4NUZ - chain A; structure by X-ray diffraction, 1.91 A resolution.

# Chain A
Name: Endo-beta-N-acetylglucosaminidase F2
Organism: Streptococcus pyogenes serotype M1
Notes: EC 3.2.1.96
UniProtKB: Q48WW7 (Q48WW7_STRP1); residue numbers follow UniProt; this construct covers 98-995
Chain sequence (899 residues; numbered 98 to 996; the number before each row is that of its first residue):
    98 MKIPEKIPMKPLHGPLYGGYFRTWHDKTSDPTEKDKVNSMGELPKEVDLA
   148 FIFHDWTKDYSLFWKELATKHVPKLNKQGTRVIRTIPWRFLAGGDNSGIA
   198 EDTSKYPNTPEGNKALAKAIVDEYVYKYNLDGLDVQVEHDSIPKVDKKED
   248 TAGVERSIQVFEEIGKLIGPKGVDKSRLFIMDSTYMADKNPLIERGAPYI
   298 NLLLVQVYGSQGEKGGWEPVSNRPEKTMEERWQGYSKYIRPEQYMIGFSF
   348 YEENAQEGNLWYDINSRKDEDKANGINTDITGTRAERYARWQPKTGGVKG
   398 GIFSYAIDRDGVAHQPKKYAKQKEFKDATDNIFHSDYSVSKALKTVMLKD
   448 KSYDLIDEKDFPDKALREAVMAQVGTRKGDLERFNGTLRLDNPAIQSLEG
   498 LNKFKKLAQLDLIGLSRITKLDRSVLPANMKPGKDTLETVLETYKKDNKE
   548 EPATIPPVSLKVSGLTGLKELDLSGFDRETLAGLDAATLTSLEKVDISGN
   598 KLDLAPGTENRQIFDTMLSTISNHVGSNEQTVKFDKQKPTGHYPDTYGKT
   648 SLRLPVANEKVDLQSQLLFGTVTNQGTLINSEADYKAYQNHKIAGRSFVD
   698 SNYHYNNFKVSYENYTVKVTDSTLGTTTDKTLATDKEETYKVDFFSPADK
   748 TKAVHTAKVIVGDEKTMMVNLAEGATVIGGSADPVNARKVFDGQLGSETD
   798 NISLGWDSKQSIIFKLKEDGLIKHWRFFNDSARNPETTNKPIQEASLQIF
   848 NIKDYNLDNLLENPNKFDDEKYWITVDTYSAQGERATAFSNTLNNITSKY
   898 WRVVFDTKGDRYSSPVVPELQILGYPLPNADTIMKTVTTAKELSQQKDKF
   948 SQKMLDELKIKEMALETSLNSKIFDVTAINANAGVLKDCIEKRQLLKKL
Disordered / not traced: 419-422, 990-996
Construct notes: engineered mutation Gln233 (Asp in Q48WW7); expression tag (996)
Bound ions: Ca2+: Lys786, Asp789, Gln791, Pro915, Glu916
What the authors report for this chain:
  - contacts within the chain: Gln308-Tyr541 (hydrogen bond), Trp314-Tyr541 (hydrophobic contact), Asp600-Thr670 (hydrogen bond), Asp600-Thr674 (hydrogen bond), Asp600-Tyr685 (hydrogen bond)
  - Ca2+ coordination: Lys786, Gln791, Pro915, Glu916
  - mutagenesis - E235Q/W803A, E235Q/E833A: abolished binding to IgG1 Fc
  - specificity-determining residues: Gly312 to Lys323, Phe742 to Ala750

# Summary
The Ca2+ site is built by Lys786, Asp789, Gln791, Pro915 and Glu916. From the paper: E235Q/W803A and
E235Q/E833A abolish binding to IgG1 Fc; Ca2+ coordination by Lys786, Gln791 and Pro915 among others.
Chain A is Endo-beta-N-acetylglucosaminidase F2 (Streptococcus pyogenes serotype M1); the structure, Crystal
structure of a glycosynthase mutant (D233Q) of EndoS, an endo-beta-N-acetyl-glucosaminidase from Streptococcus
pyogenes, was determined by X-ray diffraction (same publication as 4NUY).
